Entry 6CHA (X-ray diffraction, 1.80 A resolution); this record covers chains B and G of the 6 polymer chains in the assembly.

# Chain B
Name: Alpha-chymotrypsin A
Organism: Bos taurus
Notes: EC 3.4.21.1
UniProt: P00766 (CTRA_BOVIN); residue numbers follow UniProt; this construct covers 16-146
Chain sequence (131 residues; numbered 16 to 146; the number before each row is that of its first residue):
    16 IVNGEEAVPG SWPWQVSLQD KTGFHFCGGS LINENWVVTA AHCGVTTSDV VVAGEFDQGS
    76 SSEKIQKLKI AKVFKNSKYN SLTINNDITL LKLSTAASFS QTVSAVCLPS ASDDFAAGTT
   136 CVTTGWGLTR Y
UniProt features mapped onto this chain:
  - active site (Charge relay system): His57, Asp102
Disulfides: Cys42-Cys58

# Chain G
Name: Alpha-chymotrypsin A
Organism: Bos taurus
Notes: EC 3.4.21.1
UniProt: P00766 (CTRA_BOVIN); numbering as in UniProt (aligned over 149-245)
Chain sequence (97 residues; each row starts with the number of its first residue):
   149 ANTPDRLQQA SLPLLSNTNC KKYWGTKIKD AMICAGASGV SSCMGDSGGP LVCKKNGAWT
   209 LVGIVSWGSS TCSTSTPGVY ARVTALVNWV QQTLAAN
UniProt features mapped onto this chain:
  - active site: Ser195 (Charge relay system)
Disulfides: Cys168-Cys182, Cys191-Cys220
Residues lining bound ligands: phenylethane boronic acid (PBA): Ser190, Cys191, Met192, Gly193, Asp194, Ser195, Val213, Ser214, Trp215, Gly216, Ser217

# Chain B / chain G interface
Residue-residue contacts - 12 pairs, chain B then chain G:
  Asp35(B) with Ala149(G); Thr151(G), hydrogen bond
  Phe41(B) with Ala149(G), hydrophobic
  His57(B) with Asn150(G), hydrogen bond (backbone-side chain)
  Cys58(B) with Ala149(G)
  Gly59(B) with Ala149(G), hydrogen bond (backbone-backbone); Asn150(G)
  Thr61(B) with Ala149(G)
  Asp64(B) with Ala149(G), hydrogen bond (side chain-backbone)
  Ile99(B) with Thr219(G)
  Tyr146(B) with Ser214(G), hydrogen bond (side chain-backbone); Trp215(G)
Also at the interface, not in a pair above, chain B (12 interface residues in all): Thr37, Val60, Leu97
Also at the interface, not in a pair above, chain G (8 interface residues in all): Asp153, Ser195

# In short
12 residues of chain B face 8 of chain G across their interface; the contacts include 5 hydrogen bonds. Polar
pairs include Asp35(B)-Thr151(G), His57(B)-Asn150(G) and Asp64(B)-Ala149(G). Chain G binds phenylethane
boronic acid.
Chain B is Alpha-chymotrypsin A and chain G is Alpha-chymotrypsin A, both from Bos taurus; the structure,
Structure of a tetrahedral transition state complex of alpha-*chymotrypsin at 1.8-*angstroms resolution, was
determined by X-ray diffraction.
